Entry 7QWP (electron microscopy, 3.40 A resolution); this record covers chains C and M of the 8 polymer chains in the assembly.

Chain C:
Protein: DNA-directed RNA polymerase subunit beta
Organism: Escherichia coli K-12
Notes: EC 2.7.7.6
UniProt: P0A8V2 (RPOB_ECOLI); numbering as in UniProt (aligned over 1-1342)
Sequence (1342 residues; each row starts with the number of its first residue):
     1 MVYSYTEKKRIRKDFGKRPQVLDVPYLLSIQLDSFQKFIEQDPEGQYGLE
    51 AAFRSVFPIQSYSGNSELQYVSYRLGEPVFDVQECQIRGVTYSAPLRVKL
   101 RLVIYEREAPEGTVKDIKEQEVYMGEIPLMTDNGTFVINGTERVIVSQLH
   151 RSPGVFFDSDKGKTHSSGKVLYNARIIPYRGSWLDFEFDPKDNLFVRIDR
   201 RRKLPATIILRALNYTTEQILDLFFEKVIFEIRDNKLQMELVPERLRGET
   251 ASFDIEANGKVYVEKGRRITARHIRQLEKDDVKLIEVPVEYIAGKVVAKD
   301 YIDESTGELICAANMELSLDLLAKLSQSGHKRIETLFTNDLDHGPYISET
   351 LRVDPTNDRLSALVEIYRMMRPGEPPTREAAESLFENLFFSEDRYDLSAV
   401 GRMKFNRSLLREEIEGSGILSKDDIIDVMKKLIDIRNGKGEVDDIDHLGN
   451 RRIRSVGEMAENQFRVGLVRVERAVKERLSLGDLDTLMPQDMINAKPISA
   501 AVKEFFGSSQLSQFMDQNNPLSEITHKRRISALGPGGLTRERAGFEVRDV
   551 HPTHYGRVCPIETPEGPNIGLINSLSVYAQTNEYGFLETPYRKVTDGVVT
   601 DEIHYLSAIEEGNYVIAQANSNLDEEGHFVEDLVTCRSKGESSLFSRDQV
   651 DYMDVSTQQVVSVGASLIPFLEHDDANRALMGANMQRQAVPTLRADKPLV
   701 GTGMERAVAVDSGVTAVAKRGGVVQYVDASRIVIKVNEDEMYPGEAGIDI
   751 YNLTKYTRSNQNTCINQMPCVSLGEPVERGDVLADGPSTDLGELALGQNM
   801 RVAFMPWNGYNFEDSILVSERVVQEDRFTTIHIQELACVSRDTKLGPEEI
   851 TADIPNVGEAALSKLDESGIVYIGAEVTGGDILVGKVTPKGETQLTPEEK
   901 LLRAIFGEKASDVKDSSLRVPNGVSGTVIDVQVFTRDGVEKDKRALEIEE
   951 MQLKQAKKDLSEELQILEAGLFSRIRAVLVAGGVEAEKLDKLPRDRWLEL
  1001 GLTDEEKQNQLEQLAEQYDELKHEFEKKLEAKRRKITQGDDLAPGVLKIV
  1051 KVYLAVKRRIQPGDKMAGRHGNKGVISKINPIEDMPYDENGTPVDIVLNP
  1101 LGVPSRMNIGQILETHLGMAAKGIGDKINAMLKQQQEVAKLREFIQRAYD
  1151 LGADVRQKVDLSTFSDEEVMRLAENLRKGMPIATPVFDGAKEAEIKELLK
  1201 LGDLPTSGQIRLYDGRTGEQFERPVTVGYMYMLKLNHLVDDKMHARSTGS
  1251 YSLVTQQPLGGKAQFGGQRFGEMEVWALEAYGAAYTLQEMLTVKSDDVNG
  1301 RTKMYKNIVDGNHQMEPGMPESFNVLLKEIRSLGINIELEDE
Disordered / not traced: 1342
Swiss-Prot annotation at these positions:
  - modified residue (N6-acetyllysine): Lys1022, Lys1200

Chain M:
Protein: RNA polymerase sigma-54 factor
Organism: Klebsiella pneumoniae
UniProt: A0A0N9UTC1 (A0A0N9UTC1_KLEPN); residue numbers follow UniProt; this construct covers 1-477
Sequence (497 residues; numbered -19 to 477; the number before each row is that of its first residue; numbers below 1 keep their minus sign (Met-19 is residue -19)):
   -19 MGSSHHHHHHSSGLVPRGSHMKQGLQLRLSQQLAMTPQLQQAIRLLQLST
    31 LELQQELQQALESNPLLEETDLHDEVEAKEVEDRESLDTVDALEQKEMPD
    81 ELPLDASWDEIYTAGTPSGNGVDYQDDELPVYQGETTQTLQDYLMWQVEL
   131 TPFTDTDRAIATSIVDAVDDTGYLTIQIEDIVDSIGDDEIGLEEVEAVLK
   181 RIQRFDPVGVAAKDLRDCLLIQLSQFAKETPWLEEARLIISDHLDLLANH
   231 DFRTLMRVTRLKEEVLKEAVNLIQSLDPRPGQSIQTSEPEYVIPDVLVRK
   281 VSGRWTVELNADSIPRLKINQQYAAMGNSARNDADGQFIRSNLQEARWLI
   331 KSLESRNDTLLRVSRCIVEQQQAFFEQGEEYMKPMVLADIAQAVEMHEST
   381 ISRVTTQKYLHSPRGIFELKYFFSSHVNTEGGGEASSTAIRALVKKLIAA
   431 ENPAKPLSDSKLTSMLSEQGIMVARRTVAKYRESLSIPPSNQRKQLV
Disordered / not traced: -19 to 14, 50-107
Differences from the reference sequence: initiating methionine (-19); expression tag (-18 to 0); conflict Glu49 (Gln in A0A0N9UTC1)
What the authors report for this chain:
  - binding site for Non-Template promoter DNA: Met15, Ser379, Arg383, Arg455, Arg456
  - binding site for Template promoter DNA: Ser335
  - contacts within the chain: Thr30-Arg336, Arg336-Asn337
  - mutagenesis - P17A: abolished binding to activators (citing earlier work)

Chain C / chain M interface:
Residue-residue contacts (40):
  Arg841(C) - Glu270(M)  salt bridge
  Thr843(C) - Pro269(M)
  Thr843(C) - Tyr271(M)
  Lys844(C) - Tyr271(M)
  Asn856(C) - Asp257(M)  hydrogen bond (backbone-side chain)
  Thr888(C) - Thr266(M)
  Lys890(C) - Gln262(M)
  Glu898(C) - Leu195(M)
  Glu899(C) - Leu195(M)
  Leu901(C) - Ala228(M)  hydrophobic
  Leu902(C) - Tyr153(M)
  Leu902(C) - Leu195(M)  hydrophobic
  Ile905(C) - Gln254(M)  hydrogen bond (backbone-side chain)
  Phe906(C) - Ile253(M)
  Phe906(C) - Gln254(M)
  Ala910(C) - Arg259(M)
  Ser911(C) - Arg259(M)  hydrogen bond
  Lys914(C) - Gln265(M)
  Lys914(C) - Thr266(M)
  Lys914(C) - Glu268(M)  salt bridge
  Ser916(C) - Thr266(M)  hydrogen bond
  Arg936(C) - Pro393(M)
  Arg936(C) - Arg394(M)
  Asp937(C) - Arg394(M)  salt bridge
  Gly938(C) - Arg394(M)
  Pro1044(C) - His391(M)
  Ser1250(C) - Thr116(M)
  Tyr1251(C) - Glu115(M)
  Tyr1251(C) - Thr116(M)  hydrogen bond (backbone-backbone)
  Ser1252(C) - Gly114(M)
  Ser1252(C) - Thr116(M)
  Leu1253(C) - Gly114(M)
  Leu1253(C) - Glu115(M)
  Leu1253(C) - Thr116(M)
  Val1254(C) - Val111(M)  hydrophobic
  Tyr1305(C) - Trp126(M)
  Tyr1305(C) - Leu130(M)  hydrophobic
  Lys1306(C) - Glu129(M)
  Lys1306(C) - Arg138(M)
  Val1309(C) - Leu130(M)  hydrophobic
Also at the interface, not in a pair above, chain C (38 interface residues in all): Tyr123, Lys496, Asp842, Leu845, Pro855, Gly907, Asp915, Asp1041, Gln1256, Leu1259
Also at the interface, not in a pair above, chain M (35 interface residues in all): Gln113, Leu199, Leu224, Leu227, Pro258, Ile264, Arg279, Val281, Glu356, Ile396

In short:
Chain C and chain M form an interface of 38 and 35 residues respectively; the contacts include 5 hydrogen
bonds and 3 salt bridges. Polar contacts include Arg841(C)-Glu270(M), Lys914(C)-Glu268(M) and
Asp937(C)-Arg394(M). The paper reports a binding site for Non-Template promoter DNA at Met15(M), Ser379(M) and
Arg383(M) among others; P17A of chain M abolishes binding to activators.
Here chain C is DNA-directed RNA polymerase subunit beta (Escherichia coli K-12) and chain M is RNA polymerase
sigma-54 factor (Klebsiella pneumoniae). Entry 7QWP (CryoEM structure of bacterial transcription close complex
(RPc)) was determined by electron microscopy together with 7QV9 and 7QXI from the same study.
